Entry 8W12 (electron microscopy, 3.50 A resolution); this record covers chains A and B of the 6 polymer chains in the assembly.

# Chain A (and B)
Molecule: Core protein VP3
From: Bluetongue virus (serotype 1 / isolate South Africa)
Notes: chain B of this document is another copy of the same molecule, construct and numbering; everything in this record applies to it too
Reference sequence: Q1AE73 (Q1AE73_9REOV); numbering as in UniProt (aligned over 1-901)
Sequence (921 residues; numbered -19 to 901; the number before each row is that of its first residue; numbers below 1 keep their minus sign (Met-19 is residue -19)):
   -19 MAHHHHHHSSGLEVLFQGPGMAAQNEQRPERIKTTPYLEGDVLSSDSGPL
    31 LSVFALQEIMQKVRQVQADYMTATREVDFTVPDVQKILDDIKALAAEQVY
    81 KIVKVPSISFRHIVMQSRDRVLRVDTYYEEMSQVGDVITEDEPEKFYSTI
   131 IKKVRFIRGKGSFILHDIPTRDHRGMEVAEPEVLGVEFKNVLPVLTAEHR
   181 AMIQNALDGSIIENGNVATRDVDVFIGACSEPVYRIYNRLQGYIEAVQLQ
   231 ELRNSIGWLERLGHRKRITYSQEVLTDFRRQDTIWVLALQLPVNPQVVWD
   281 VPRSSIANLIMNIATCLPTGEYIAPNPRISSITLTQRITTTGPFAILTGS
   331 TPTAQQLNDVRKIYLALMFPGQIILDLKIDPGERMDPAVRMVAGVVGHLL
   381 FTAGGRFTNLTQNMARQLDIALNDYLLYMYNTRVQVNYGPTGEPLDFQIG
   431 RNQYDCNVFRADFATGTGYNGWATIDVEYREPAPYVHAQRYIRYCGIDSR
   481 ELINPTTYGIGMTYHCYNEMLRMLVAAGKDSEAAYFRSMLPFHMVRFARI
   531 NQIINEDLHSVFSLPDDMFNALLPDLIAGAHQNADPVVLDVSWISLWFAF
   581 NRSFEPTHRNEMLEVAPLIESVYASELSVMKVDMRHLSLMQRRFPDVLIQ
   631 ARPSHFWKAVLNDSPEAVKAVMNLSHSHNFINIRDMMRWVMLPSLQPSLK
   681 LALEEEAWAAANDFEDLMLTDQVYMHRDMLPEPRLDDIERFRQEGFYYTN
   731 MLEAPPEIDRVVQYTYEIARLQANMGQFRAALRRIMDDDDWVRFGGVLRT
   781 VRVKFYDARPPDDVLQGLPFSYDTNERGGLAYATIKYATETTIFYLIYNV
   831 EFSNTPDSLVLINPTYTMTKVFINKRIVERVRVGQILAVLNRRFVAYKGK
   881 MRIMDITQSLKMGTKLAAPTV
Not modelled in the structure: -19 to 23, 52-58, 656-661, 807-810, 893-901 (chain B: -19 to 11, 50-62, 481-488, 895-901)
Differences from the reference sequence: expression tag (-19 to 0)
What the authors report for this chain:
  - mutagenesis - R431F: abolished growth in response to reverse genetics method

# Chain A / chain B interface
Residue-residue contacts - 36 pairs, chain A then chain B:
  Asp152(A) - Pro123(B)
  Asp152(A) - Arg632(B)  salt bridge
  Asp152(A) - His635(B)  salt bridge
  Arg154(A) - Gln630(B)
  Gly155(A) - Gln630(B)
  Gly155(A) - Arg632(B)  hydrogen bond (backbone-side chain)
  Glu157(A) - Arg632(B)  salt bridge
  Lys169(A) - Gly808(B)
  Lys169(A) - Gly809(B)
  Lys169(A) - Leu810(B)
  Ala177(A) - Met755(B)  hydrophobic
  Arg180(A) - Met755(B)
  Arg180(A) - Leu810(B)
  Glu240(A) - Arg396(B)  salt bridge
  His244(A) - Ile400(B)
  His244(A) - Pro424(B)
  Arg247(A) - Asp404(B)  salt bridge
  Thr249(A) - Ile359(B)
  Thr249(A) - Gln397(B)  hydrogen bond
  Gln252(A) - Asp356(B)  hydrogen bond
  Gln252(A) - Leu357(B)
  Leu255(A) - Asn393(B)
  Asp262(A) - Phe660(B)
  Glu461(A) - Gly422(B)
  Arg480(A) - Tyr418(B)
  Glu481(A) - Leu407(B)
  Glu481(A) - Tyr418(B)
  Leu482(A) - Leu407(B)  hydrogen bond (backbone-backbone)
  Leu482(A) - Tyr408(B)
  Asn484(A) - Tyr408(B)
  Asn484(A) - Tyr410(B)
  Thr487(A) - Tyr410(B)
  Met492(A) - Arg413(B)
  His588(A) - Arg364(B)
  Lys880(A) - Phe660(B)
  Arg882(A) - Asp49(B)
Interface residues without a listed pair, chain A (34 interface residues in all): Arg151, Met156, Leu172, Ala181, Gln184, Tyr250, Arg460, Asp478, Ile483, Thr486
Interface residues without a listed pair, chain B (34 interface residues in all): Asp121, Met409, Pro420, Thr421, Ala631, Arg750, Leu751, Asn754

# Summary
The chain A/chain B interface involves 34 residues from each chain; the contacts include 4 hydrogen bonds and
5 salt bridges. Among the polar pairs are Asp152(A)-Arg632(B), Asp152(A)-His635(B) and Glu157(A)-Arg632(B).
The paper reports that R431F of chain A abolishes growth in response to reverse genetics method.
Both chains are Core protein VP3 (Bluetongue virus (serotype 1 / isolate South Africa)). Entry 8W12 (Cryo-EM
structure of VP3-VP6 heterohexamer) was determined by electron microscopy (same publication as 8W19, 8W1C,
8W1O, 8W1R and 8W1S).
